3JZA - chains A and B; structure by X-ray diffraction, 1.80 A resolution.

== Chain A ==
Protein: Ras-related protein Rab-1B
Organism: Homo sapiens
UniProt: Q9H0U4 (RAB1B_HUMAN); residue numbers follow UniProt; this construct covers 3-174
Amino-acid sequence (175 residues; row label = number of the first residue in the row; numbering starts at 0):
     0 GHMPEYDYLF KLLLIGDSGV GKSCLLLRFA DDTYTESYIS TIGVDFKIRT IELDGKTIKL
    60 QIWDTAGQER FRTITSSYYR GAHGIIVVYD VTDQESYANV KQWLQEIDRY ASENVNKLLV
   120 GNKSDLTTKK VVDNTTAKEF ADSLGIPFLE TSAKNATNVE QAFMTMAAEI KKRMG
Unresolved in the structure: 0-3, 152-153, 174
Sequence notes: expression tag (0-2)
UniProt features mapped onto this chain:
  - region: Thr64 to Gly83 (Switch 2 region)
  - motif: Asp30 to Phe45 (Switch 1), Ala65 to Gly80 (Switch 2)
  - binding site (GTP): Ser17, Gly18, Val19, Gly20, Lys21, Ser22, Cys23, Tyr33, Thr34, Glu35, Ser36, Ser39, Thr40, Gly66, Asn121, Lys122, Asp124, Ser151, Ala152, Lys153
  - binding site (Mg(2+)): Ser22, Thr40, Asp63
  - modified residue: Ser76 (Microbial infection: O-(2-cholinephosphoryl)serine), Tyr77 (Microbial infection: O-AMP-tyrosine)
  - mutagenesis: Gln67 (Q67L: No effect on GDI1 binding. Reduces prenylation in vitro, but not in vivo. No effect on interaction with REP1/CHM; 100-fold refunction in intrinsic GTPase activity), Ile73 (I73N: Abolishes interaction with REP1/CHM. No prenylation. Much lower GDP/GTP ratio), Ser76 (S76A: Abolishes phosphocholination by Legionella AnkX), Tyr77 (Y77F: Abolishes AMPylation by Legionella DrrA), Tyr78 (Y78D: Abolishes interaction with REP1/CHM and GDI1. No prenylation. Much lower GDP/GTP ratio. No membrane association), Ala81 (A81D: Abolishes interaction with REP1/CHM. No prenylation. Lowers GDP/GTP ratio by half), Leu103 (L103R: No effect on prenylation), Ala110 (A110D: No effect on prenylation), Asn121 (N121I: Prevent formation of autophagosomes), Lys137 (K137E: No effect on prenylation), Gly144 (G144N: No effect on prenylation)

== Chain B ==
Protein: Uncharacterized protein DrrA
Organism: Legionella pneumophila subsp. pneumophila str. Philadelphia 1
Notes: fragment: GEF domain:
UniProt: Q5ZSQ3 (Q5ZSQ3_LEGPH); residue numbers follow UniProt; this construct covers 340-533
Amino-acid sequence (197 residues; each row starts with the number of its first residue):
   337 GHMVTRIENL ENAKKLWDNA NSMLEKGNIS GYLKAANELH KFMKEKNLKE DDLRPELSDK
   397 TISPKGYAIL QSLWGAASDY SRAAATLTES TVEPGLVSAV NKMSAFFMDC KLSPNERATP
   457 DPDFKVGKSK ILVGIMQFIK DVADPTSKIW MHNTKALMNH KIAAIQKLER SNNVNDETLE
   517 SVLSSKGENL SEYLSYK
Unresolved in the structure: 337-339, 533
Sequence notes: expression tag (337-339)
UniProt features mapped onto this chain:
  - mutagenesis: Trp410 (W410D: Almost abolishes GEF and GDF activities, but still binds Rab1), Gly431 (G431D: Abolishes GEF and GDF activities, but still binds Rab1), Ala435 (A435D/E: Abolishes GEF and GDF activities, but still binds Rab1), Asn451 to Arg453 (Almost abolishes GEF and GDF activities, with a more severe effect on GEF activity), Asp480 (D480A: Slightly impairs GEF and GDF activities; when associated with A-483), Ser483 (S483A: Slightly impairs GEF and GDF activities; when associated with A-480)

== Interface between chain A and chain B ==
Contacting residue pairs (92):
  Tyr5(A) with Leu423(B)
  Asp6(A) with Leu423(B)
  Tyr7(A) with Leu423(B)
  Leu8(A) with Thr422(B); Leu423(B); Ser426(B)
  Lys10(A) with Arg418(B), hydrogen bond (side chain-backbone); Ala421(B), hydrogen bond (side chain-backbone)
  Leu12(A) with Arg418(B)
  Asp16(A) with Asn451(B); Arg453(B), salt bridge
  Ser17(A) with Asn451(B), hydrogen bond (backbone-side chain)
  Asp31(A) with Thr427(B), hydrogen bond
  Tyr33(A) with Thr427(B), hydrogen bond (side chain-backbone); Gly431(B)
  Thr34(A) with Asp480(B)
  Glu35(A) with Val428(B); Leu432(B); Ala479(B); Asp480(B), hydrogen bond (side chain-backbone); Ser483(B), hydrogen bond
  Ser36(A) with Asp480(B), hydrogen bond
  Tyr37(A) with Asn373(B); Ala435(B), hydrophobic; Val436(B); Met439(B), hydrogen bond; Phe474(B); Val478(B), hydrophobic
  Ile38(A) with Gly431(B); Leu432(B)
  Thr40(A) with His376(B); Lys380(B), hydrogen bond (backbone-side chain)
  Ile41(A) with His376(B); Ala435(B), hydrophobic; Lys438(B), hydrogen bond (backbone-side chain); Met439(B), hydrophobic
  Gly42(A) with Ala435(B); Lys438(B)
  Val43(A) with Gly431(B); Ser434(B); Lys438(B), hydrogen bond (backbone-side chain)
  Asp44(A) with Ser434(B), hydrogen bond; Asn437(B); Lys438(B)
  Phe45(A) with Pro430(B); Gly431(B); Ser434(B)
  Lys58(A) with Ser426(B), hydrogen bond
  Gln60(A) with Ala421(B); Ser426(B), hydrogen bond (side chain-backbone)
  Trp62(A) with Ser417(B), hydrogen bond; Arg418(B); Ala421(B), hydrophobic; Ser434(B)
  Thr64(A) with Trp410(B); Ser414(B); Asn437(B)
  Ala65(A) with Trp410(B), hydrogen bond (backbone-side chain); Asn437(B), hydrogen bond (backbone-side chain); Lys438(B)
  Gly66(A) with Trp410(B); Ala441(B)
  Gln67(A) with Trp410(B)
  Glu68(A) with Pro450(B); Asn451(B), hydrogen bond (side chain-backbone); Glu452(B); Arg453(B), hydrogen bond (backbone-side chain)
  Arg69(A) with Met444(B); Asp445(B), salt bridge; Leu448(B), hydrogen bond (side chain-backbone); Ser449(B), hydrogen bond (side chain-backbone); Asn451(B); Glu452(B), hydrogen bond (side chain-backbone); Arg453(B); Ala454(B), hydrogen bond (backbone-backbone)
  Phe70(A) with Leu406(B); Gln407(B); Trp410(B), hydrophobic; Met444(B), hydrophobic; Ala454(B), hydrophobic
  Arg71(A) with Arg453(B)
  Thr72(A) with Gln407(B)
  Ser76(A) with Trp410(B); Gly411(B); Asp415(B), hydrogen bond; Arg418(B), hydrogen bond (backbone-side chain)
  Tyr77(A) with Trp410(B), hydrophobic
  Arg79(A) with Arg418(B), hydrogen bond (backbone-side chain); Asp512(B), salt bridge
  Gly80(A) with Arg418(B), hydrogen bond (backbone-side chain)
  Asn98(A) with Arg453(B)
  Trp102(A) with Arg453(B)
Interface residues without a listed pair, chain A (40 interface residues in all): Ser75
Interface residues without a listed pair, chain B (44 interface residues in all): Tyr403, Ala419

== Overview ==
40 residues of chain A face 44 of chain B across their interface; the contacts include 28 hydrogen bonds and 3
salt bridges. Polar pairs include Asp16(A)-Arg453(B), Arg69(A)-Asp445(B) and Arg79(A)-Asp512(B).
Chain A is Ras-related protein Rab-1B (Homo sapiens) and chain B is Uncharacterized protein DrrA (Legionella
pneumophila subsp. pneumophila str. Philadelphia 1); the structure, Crystal structure of human Rab1b in
complex with the GEF domain of DrrA/SidM from Legionella pneumophila, was determined by X-ray diffraction
together with 3JZ9 from the same study.
